6M3V - chains J and K of the 18 polymer chains in the assembly; structure by X-ray diffraction, 4.60 A resolution (low resolution: residue-level contacts below are approximate; hydrogen-bond / salt-bridge calls are withheld).

# Chain J
Molecule: 355-nt DNA strand
From: other sequences
Sequence (355 nucleotides; numbered 1 to 355; the number before each row is that of its first residue):
     1 CGCTGACGTTTTTTTTTTCATGTGCCGGTCTCACACGTGCCTGGAGACTA
    51 GTAAGCGCTTCTAGTGGCGGTTAAAACGCGGTAGACAGCGCGTACGTGCG
   101 TTTAAGCGGTGCTAGAGCTGTCTACGACCAATTGAGCGGCCTCGGCACCG
   151 GGATGCGATTTTTTTTTTCATACTCGAGCATGCATTTTTTTTTTCATGTG
   201 CCGGTCTCACACGTGCCTGGAGACTAGTAAGCGCTTCTAGTGGCGGTTAA
   251 AACGCGGTAGACAGCGCGTACGTGCGTTTAAGCGGTGCTAGAGCTGTCTA
   301 CGACCAATTGAGCGGCCTCGGCACCGGGATGCGTTTTTTTTTTCGTCAGC
   351 GGTAC

# Chain K
Protein: Histone H3.1
From: Homo sapiens
UniProtKB: P68431 (H31_HUMAN); residues 0-135 here correspond to UniProt positions 1-136 (UniProt number = residue number + 1)
Chain sequence (136 residues; each row starts with the number of its first residue; numbering starts at 0):
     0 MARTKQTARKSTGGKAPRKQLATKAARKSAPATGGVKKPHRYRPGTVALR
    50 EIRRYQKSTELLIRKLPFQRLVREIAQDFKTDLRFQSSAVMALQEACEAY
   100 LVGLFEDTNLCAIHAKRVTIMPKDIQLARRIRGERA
Disordered / not traced: 0-37
Swiss-Prot annotation at these positions:
  - modified residue: Arg2 (Asymmetric dimethylarginine), Thr3 (Phosphothreonine), Lys4 (Allysine), Gln5 (5-glutamyl dopamine), Thr6 (Phosphothreonine), Arg8 (Citrulline), Lys9 (N6,N6,N6-trimethyllysine), Ser10 (ADP-ribosylserine), Thr11 (Phosphothreonine), Lys14 (N6-(2-hydroxyisobutyryl)lysine), Arg17 (Asymmetric dimethylarginine), Lys18 (N6-(2-hydroxyisobutyryl)lysine), Lys23 (N6-(2-hydroxyisobutyryl)lysine), Arg26 (Citrulline), Lys27 (N6,N6,N6-trimethyllysine), Ser28 (ADP-ribosylserine), Lys36 (N6,N6,N6-trimethyllysine), Lys37 (N6-methyllysine), Tyr41 (Phosphotyrosine), Lys56 (N6,N6,N6-trimethyllysine) and 8 more in UniProt
  - lipidation: Lys18 (N6-decanoyllysine)

# How chain J and chain K interact
Contacting residue pairs - 27 pairs, chain J then chain K:
  DC195(J) - His39(K)
  DA196(J) - His39(K)
  DA196(J) - Tyr41(K)
  DT197(J) - Tyr41(K)
  DT197(J) - Arg49(K)
  DG198(J) - Arg49(K)
  DG272(J) - Arg40(K)
  DG272(J) - Pro43(K)
  DG272(J) - Gly44(K)
  DT273(J) - Arg40(K)
  DT273(J) - Tyr41(K)
  DT273(J) - Pro43(K)
  DT273(J) - Gly44(K)
  DT273(J) - Thr45(K)
  DT273(J) - Val46(K)
  DT273(J) - Ala47(K)
  DG274(J) - Arg40(K)
  DG274(J) - Tyr41(K)
  DG274(J) - Val46(K)
  DA281(J) - Arg63(K)
  DA281(J) - Leu65(K)
  DA281(J) - Arg69(K)
  DG282(J) - Arg63(K)
  DG282(J) - Lys64(K)
  DG282(J) - Leu65(K)
  DC283(J) - Lys64(K)
  DG291(J) - Arg83(K)
Other interface residues (no listed pair), chain J (15 interface residues in all): DC262, DC271, DA280, DA290
Other interface residues (no listed pair), chain K (20 interface residues in all): Arg42, Glu50, Pro66, Asp81, Lys115, Thr118

# In short
15 residues of chain J face 20 of chain K across their interface.
Chain J is a 355-nt DNA strand (other sequences) and chain K is Histone H3.1 (Homo sapiens); the structure,
355 bp di-nucleosome harboring cohesive DNA termini, was determined by X-ray diffraction, deposited together
with 6LA8, 6LA9 and 6M44.
